PDB entry 8FBU | X-ray diffraction, 2.00 A resolution | chain A

[Chain A]
Molecule: Glycylpeptide N-tetradecanoyltransferase
Source organism: Cryptosporidium parvum Iowa II
UniProt: Q5CV46 (Q5CV46_CRYPI); residues 40-466 here correspond to UniProt positions 43-469 (UniProt number = residue number + 3)
Sequence (431 residues; row label = number of the first residue in the row):
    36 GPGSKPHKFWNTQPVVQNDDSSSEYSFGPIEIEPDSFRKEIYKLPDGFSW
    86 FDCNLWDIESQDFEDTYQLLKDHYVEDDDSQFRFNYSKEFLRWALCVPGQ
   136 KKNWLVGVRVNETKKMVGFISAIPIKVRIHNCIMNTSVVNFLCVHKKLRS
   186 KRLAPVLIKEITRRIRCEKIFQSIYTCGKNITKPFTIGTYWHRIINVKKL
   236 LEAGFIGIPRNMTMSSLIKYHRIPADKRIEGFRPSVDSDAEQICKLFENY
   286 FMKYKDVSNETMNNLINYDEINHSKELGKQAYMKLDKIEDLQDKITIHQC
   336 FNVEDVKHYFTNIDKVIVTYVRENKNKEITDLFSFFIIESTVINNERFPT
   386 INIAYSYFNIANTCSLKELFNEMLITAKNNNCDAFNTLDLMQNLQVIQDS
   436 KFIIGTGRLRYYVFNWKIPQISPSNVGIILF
Unresolved in the structure: 36-40
Sequence notes: expression tag (36-39)
Ligand contacts:
  - tetradecanoyl-coa (MYA): His42, Lys43, Phe44, Trp45, His108, Tyr109, Val110, Ser172, Val174, Asn175, Phe176, Leu177, Cys178, Val179, Leu183, Arg184, Ser185, Lys186, Arg187, Leu188, Ala189, Pro190, Ile193, Ile196, Thr197, Ile200, Arg201, Ile205, Phe206, Gln207, Ser208, Tyr210, Thr211, Cys212, Lys214, Ile216, Phe449
  - XOL ((2M)-2-[2-(piperazin-1-yl)phenyl]-N-(1,3-thiazol-2-yl)-1H-benzimidazole-4-carboxamide): Val110, Glu111, Asp112, Phe117, Phe119, Tyr121, Tyr225, Trp226, His227, Phe240, Ser375, Ile386, Ile388, Tyr390, Ala419, Asn421, Thr422, Leu423, Leu444, Phe466
What the authors report for this chain:
  - binding site for XOL: Tyr225, Phe240, Ala419, Asn421
  - conformationally variable residues (order/disorder transition, side-chain flip): Tyr109 to Gln116, Tyr225, Phe240, Ile378 to Pro384
  - specificity-determining residues: Phe371, Thr441 (by similarity / conservation)

[Overview]
Ligands of chain A: tetradecanoyl-coa and compound XOL. From the paper: a binding site for XOL at Tyr225,
Phe240 and Ala419 among others; specificity determinants Phe371 and Thr441.
Chain A is Glycylpeptide N-tetradecanoyltransferase (Cryptosporidium parvum Iowa II); the structure, Crystal
structure of Cryptosporidium parvum N-myristoyltransferase with bound myristoyl-CoA and Compound-2, was
determined by X-ray diffraction (same publication as 8FBM and 8FBT).
